6ZRC - chains A and P; structure by X-ray diffraction, 2.60 A resolution.

# Chain A
Molecule: Histone-binding protein RBBP4
From: Homo sapiens
Reference sequence: Q09028 (RBBP4_HUMAN); residue numbers follow UniProt; this construct covers 1-425
Chain sequence (427 residues; numbered -1 to 425; the number before each row is that of its first residue; numbers below 1 keep their minus sign (Gly-1 is residue -1)):
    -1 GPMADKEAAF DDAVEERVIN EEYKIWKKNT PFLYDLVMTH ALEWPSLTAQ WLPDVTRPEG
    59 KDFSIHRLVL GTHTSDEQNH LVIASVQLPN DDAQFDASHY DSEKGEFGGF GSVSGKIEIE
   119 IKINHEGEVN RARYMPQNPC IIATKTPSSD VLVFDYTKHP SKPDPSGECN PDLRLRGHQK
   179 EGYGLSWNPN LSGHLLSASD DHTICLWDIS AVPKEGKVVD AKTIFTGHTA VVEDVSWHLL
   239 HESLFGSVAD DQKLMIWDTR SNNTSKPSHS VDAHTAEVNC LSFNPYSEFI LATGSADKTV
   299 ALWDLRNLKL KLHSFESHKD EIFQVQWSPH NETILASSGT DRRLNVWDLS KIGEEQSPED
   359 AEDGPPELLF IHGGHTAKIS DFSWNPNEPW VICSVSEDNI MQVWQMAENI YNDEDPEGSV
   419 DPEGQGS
Disordered / not traced: -1 to 9, 90-112, 414-425
Differences from the reference sequence: expression tag (-1 to 0)
UniProt features mapped onto this chain:
  - modified residue: Ala2 (N-acetylalanine), Lys4 (N6-acetyllysine), Ser110 (Phosphoserine), Lys160 (N6-acetyllysine), Ser355 (Phosphoserine)
  - cross-link (Glycyl lysine isopeptide (Lys-Gly)): Lys4 (interchain with G-Cter in SUMO2), Lys160 (interchain with G-Cter in SUMO2)
Cystine bridges: Cys167 forms a disulfide with the same residue of a neighbouring copy of this chain

# Chain P
Molecule: macrocyclic peptide based on residues 659-672 of the metastasis-associated protein MTA1
Chain sequence (16 residues; each row starts with the number of its first residue):
     1 XCTKRAARRP YKPCAX
Modified positions: ACE (acetyl group) at position 1; NH2 (amino group) at position 16
Covalent attachments: para-xylene (PXY) linked to Cys2, Cys14

# Chain A / chain P interface
Residue-residue contacts (33):
  Glu20(A) - Tyr11(P)
  Ile23(A) - Tyr11(P)
  Ile23(A) - Lys12(P)
  Ile23(A) - Pro13(P)
  Trp24(A) - Pro10(P)
  Lys26(A) - Pro13(P)
  Lys26(A) - Cys14(P)  hydrogen bond
  Asn27(A) - Pro10(P)  hydrogen bond (side chain-backbone)
  Asn27(A) - Lys12(P)  hydrogen bond (side chain-backbone)
  Asn27(A) - Cys14(P)
  Phe30(A) - Thr3(P)
  Leu31(A) - Ala6(P)
  Leu31(A) - Ala7(P)
  Leu31(A) - Pro10(P)  hydrophobic
  Arg341(A) - Tyr11(P)
  Gln354(A) - Arg8(P)
  Asp358(A) - Arg8(P)  hydrogen bond (backbone-side chain)
  Asp361(A) - Arg8(P)
  Asp361(A) - Arg9(P)  salt bridge
  Gly362(A) - Arg8(P)  hydrogen bond (backbone-side chain)
  Pro363(A) - Arg8(P)  hydrogen bond (backbone-side chain)
  Pro364(A) - Arg8(P)
  Leu366(A) - Arg8(P)  hydrogen bond (backbone-side chain)
  Leu367(A) - Ala7(P)
  Phe368(A) - Ala7(P)  hydrophobic
  Ile369(A) - Ala7(P)  hydrogen bond (backbone-backbone)
  Ile369(A) - Arg8(P)
  Ile369(A) - Pro10(P)
  Gly371(A) - Tyr11(P)
  Ile408(A) - Thr3(P)
  Ile408(A) - Ala7(P)  hydrophobic
  Asp411(A) - Lys4(P)  salt bridge
  Asp413(A) - ACE_1(P)
Other interface residues (no listed pair), chain A (25 interface residues in all): Arg340, Glu357, His370
Other interface residues (no listed pair), chain P (13 interface residues in all): Arg5

# Summary
25 residues of chain A face 13 of chain P across their interface; the contacts include 8 hydrogen bonds and 2
salt bridges. Polar contacts include Asp361(A)-Arg9(P), Asp411(A)-Lys4(P) and Lys26(A)-Cys14(P). Para-xylene
is covalently linked to Cys14(P).
Here chain A is Histone-binding protein RBBP4 (Homo sapiens) and chain P is macrocyclic peptide based on
residues 659-672 of the metastasis-associated protein MTA1. Entry 6ZRC (Structure of the human RBAP48 in
complex with a macrocyclic peptide cyclized via a xylene linker ...) was determined by X-ray diffraction (same
publication as 6ZRD).
